PDB entry 9GB2 | electron microscopy, 3.43 A resolution | chains C and J of the 42 polymer chains in the assembly

== Chain C (and J) ==
Molecule: gp65 - Triplex 1a protein
Source organism: Clostridioides difficile
Notes: chain J of this document is another copy of the same molecule, construct and numbering; everything in this record applies to it too
Reference sequence: J9QE72 (J9QE72_9CAUD); residue numbers follow UniProt; this construct covers 1-378
Chain sequence (378 residues; row label = number of the first residue in the row):
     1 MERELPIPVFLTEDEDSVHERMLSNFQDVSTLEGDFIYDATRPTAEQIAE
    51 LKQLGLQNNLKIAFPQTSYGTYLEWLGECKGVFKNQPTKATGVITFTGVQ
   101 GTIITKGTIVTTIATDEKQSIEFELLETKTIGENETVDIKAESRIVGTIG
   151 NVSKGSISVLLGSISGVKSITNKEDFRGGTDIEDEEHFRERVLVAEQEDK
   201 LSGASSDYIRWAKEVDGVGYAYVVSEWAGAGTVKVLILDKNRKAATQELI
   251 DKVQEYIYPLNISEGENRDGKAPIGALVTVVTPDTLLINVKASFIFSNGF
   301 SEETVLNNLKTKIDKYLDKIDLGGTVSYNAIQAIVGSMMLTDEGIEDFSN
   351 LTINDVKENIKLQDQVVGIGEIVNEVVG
Not modelled in the structure: 1 (chain J: 1, 376-378)

== Chain C / chain J interface ==
Residue-residue contacts (65; chain C residue first):
  Arg3(C) with Trp75(J); Glu78(J), salt bridge
  Glu4(C) with Trp75(J)
  Leu5(C) with Tyr72(J), hydrophobic
  Pro6(C) with Tyr72(J), hydrogen bond (backbone-side chain); Trp75(J)
  Ile7(C) with Tyr72(J), hydrogen bond (backbone-side chain)
  Pro8(C) with Tyr72(J)
  Phe10(C) with Leu51(J), hydrophobic; Leu54(J); Gly55(J)
  Val18(C) with Gln47(J)
  Arg21(C) with Gln47(J), hydrogen bond; Glu50(J), salt bridge
  Met22(C) with Pro43(J); Thr44(J); Gln47(J)
  Asn25(C) with Glu46(J)
  Phe26(C) with Asp39(J); Ala40(J), hydrophobic; Pro43(J), hydrophobic
  Ile37(C) with Phe36(J), hydrophobic
  Ala40(C) with Ala40(J), hydrophobic
  Thr44(C) with Thr44(J), hydrogen bond
  Ile48(C) with Leu51(J), hydrophobic
  Leu51(C) with Leu51(J), hydrophobic
  Leu56(C) with Leu56(J), hydrophobic; Asn59(J)
  Leu60(C) with Asn59(J); Ile62(J), hydrophobic; Tyr72(J)
  Phe64(C) with Ile62(J); Tyr72(J), hydrophobic; Trp75(J), hydrophobic; Leu76(J), hydrophobic
  Pro65(C) with Cys79(J), hydrophobic
  Gln66(C) with Trp75(J), hydrogen bond (side chain-backbone); Glu78(J); Cys79(J)
  Thr67(C) with Trp75(J)
  Lys80(C) with Cys79(J), hydrogen bond (side chain-backbone)
  Glu196(C) with Glu78(J); Cys79(J); Gly81(J)
  Glu198(C) with Gly81(J)
  Leu201(C) with Ser202(J), hydrogen bond (backbone-side chain)
  Ser202(C) with Ser202(J), hydrogen bond; Gly203(J); Trp211(J); Lys271(J), hydrogen bond (side chain-backbone); Pro273(J)
  Gly203(C) with Ile274(J), hydrogen bond (backbone-backbone)
  Ala204(C) with Gly270(J); Ala272(J); Ile274(J), hydrophobic
  Ser205(C) with Asn267(J), hydrogen bond; Asp269(J); Ile274(J)
  Val223(C) with Asn267(J)
  Val224(C) with Asn267(J)
  Ser225(C) with Asn267(J), hydrogen bond; Ile274(J)
  Glu226(C) with Gly275(J)
  Gly231(C) with Gly275(J)
  Val233(C) with Ile274(J), hydrophobic
Other interface residues (no listed pair), chain C (44 interface residues in all): Leu11, Phe36, Thr41, Lys52, Asn59, Ala63, Cys79
Other interface residues (no listed pair), chain J (38 interface residues in all): Ile48, Ala63, Lys80, Phe83, Glu264, Gly265, Leu277

== Overview ==
44 residues of chain C and 38 residues of chain J are in contact; the contacts include 12 hydrogen bonds and 2
salt bridges. Polar pairs include Arg3(C)-Glu78(J), Arg21(C)-Glu50(J) and Pro6(C)-Tyr72(J).
Both chains are gp65 - Triplex 1a protein (Clostridioides difficile). Entry 9GB2 (Extended phiCD508 baseplate)
was determined by electron microscopy together with 9G8S, 9GB0, 9GB1, 9GB5 and 9GB7 from the same study.
